Entry 4N4Y (X-ray diffraction, 2.90 A resolution); this record covers chains A and C of the 3 polymer chains in the assembly.

Chain A:
Name: Cytochrome c oxidase subunit 1
Source organism: Thermus thermophilus
Notes: EC 1.9.3.1
UniProtKB: Q5SJ79 (COX1_THET8); residue numbers follow UniProt; this construct covers 2-562
Amino-acid sequence (568 residues; row label = number of the first residue in the row; numbers below 1 keep their minus sign (Met-5 is residue -5)):
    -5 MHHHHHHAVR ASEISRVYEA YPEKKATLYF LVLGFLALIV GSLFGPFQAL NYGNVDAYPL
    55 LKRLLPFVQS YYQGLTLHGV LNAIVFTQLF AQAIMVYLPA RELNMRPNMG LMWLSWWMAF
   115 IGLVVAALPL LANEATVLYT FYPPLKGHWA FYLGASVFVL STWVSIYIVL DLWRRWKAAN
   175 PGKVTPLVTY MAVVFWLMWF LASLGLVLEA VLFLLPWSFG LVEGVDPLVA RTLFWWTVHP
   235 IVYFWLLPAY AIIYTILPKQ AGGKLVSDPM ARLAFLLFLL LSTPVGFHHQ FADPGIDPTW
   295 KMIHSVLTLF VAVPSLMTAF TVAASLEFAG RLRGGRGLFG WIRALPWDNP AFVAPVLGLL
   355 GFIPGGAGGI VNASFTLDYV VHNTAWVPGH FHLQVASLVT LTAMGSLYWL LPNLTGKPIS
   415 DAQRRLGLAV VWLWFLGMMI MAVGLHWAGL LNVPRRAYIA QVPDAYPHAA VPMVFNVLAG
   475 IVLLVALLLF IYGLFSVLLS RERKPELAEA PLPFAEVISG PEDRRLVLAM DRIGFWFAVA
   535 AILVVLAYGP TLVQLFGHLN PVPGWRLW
Unresolved in the structure: -5 to 8, 513-515
Construct notes: expression tag (-5 to 1); engineered mutation Val232 (Gly in Q5SJ79)
Metal / ion sites: heme Fe: His72, His386; Cu ion: His233, His282, His283 (together with hydrogen peroxide); heme-as Fe: His384 (together with hydrogen peroxide)
Residues lining bound ligands:
  - heme-as (HAS): Tyr133, Trp229, His233, Val236, Tyr237, Trp239, Leu240, Tyr244, His282, His283, Thr302, Val305, Ala306, Ser309, Leu310, Thr312, Ala313, Val316, Ala317, Leu320, Trp335, Ile336, Trp341, Val350, Leu353, Leu354, Phe356, Ile357, Gly360, Gly363, Ile364, Asn366, Ala367, Asp372, His376, Asn377, Val381, His384, Phe385, Gln388, Val389, Val393, Arg449, Arg450
  - heme (HEM): Leu32, Ser36, Gly39, Pro40, Gln42, Ala43, Tyr46, Tyr65, Leu69, His72, Gly73, Asn76, Ala77, Phe80, Thr81, Leu132, Tyr133, Pro382, Phe385, His386, Val389, Ala390, Thr394, Trp428, Met432, Met435, Arg449, Arg450, Ala451, Leu477, Leu481
  - hydrogen peroxide (PEO): Val232, His233, Val236, His282, His283, His384
Swiss-Prot annotation at these positions:
  - binding site (Fe(II)-heme a): His72, His386
  - binding site (Cu cation): His233, Tyr237, His282, His283
  - binding site (heme a3): His384
  - cross-link: His233 to Tyr237 (1'-histidyl-3'-tyrosine (His-Tyr))

Chain C:
Name: Cytochrome c oxidase polypeptide 2A
Source organism: Thermus thermophilus
Notes: EC 1.9.3.1
UniProtKB: P82543 (COXA_THET8); residue numbers follow UniProt; this construct covers 1-34
Amino-acid sequence (34 residues; numbered 1 to 34; the number before each row is that of its first residue):
     1 MEEKPKGALA VILVLTLTIL VFWLGVYAVF FARG
Unresolved in the structure: 1-3
Swiss-Prot annotation at these positions:
  - modified residue: Met1 (N-formylmethionine)

Chain A / chain C interface:
Pairs across the interface (37; chain A residue first):
  Ala313(A) with Leu15(C), hydrophobic
  Phe314(A) with Leu9(C), hydrophobic; Ile12(C), hydrophobic
  Ala318(A) with Ala8(C)
  Glu321(A) with Pro5(C); Lys6(C), hydrogen bond (side chain-backbone); Gly7(C), hydrogen bond (side chain-backbone); Ala8(C), hydrogen bond (side chain-backbone)
  Arg325(A) with Lys6(C)
  Gly331(A) with Lys6(C)
  Leu332(A) with Lys6(C)
  Trp335(A) with Gly7(C)
  Ile357(A) with Leu15(C), hydrophobic; Thr18(C)
  Pro358(A) with Thr18(C); Phe22(C)
  Ala361(A) with Thr18(C); Ile19(C), hydrophobic; Phe22(C)
  Gly362(A) with Phe22(C)
  Ile364(A) with Trp23(C)
  Val365(A) with Phe22(C); Trp23(C); Val26(C), hydrophobic
  Ser368(A) with Trp23(C), hydrogen bond
  Thr370(A) with Phe30(C)
  Leu371(A) with Trp23(C); Tyr27(C), hydrophobic
  Val374(A) with Val26(C), hydrophobic; Val29(C), hydrophobic; Phe30(C), hydrophobic; Arg33(C), hydrogen bond (backbone-side chain)
  Trp380(A) with Phe22(C), hydrophobic; Val26(C), hydrophobic
  His440(A) with Phe22(C)
  Leu444(A) with Arg33(C), hydrogen bond (backbone-side chain)
  Asn446(A) with Arg33(C)
Interface residues without a listed pair, chain A (24 interface residues in all): Leu310, Ala317
Interface residues without a listed pair, chain C (19 interface residues in all): Ala10, Val11, Val14

Summary:
Chain A and chain C form an interface of 24 and 19 residues respectively; the contacts include 6 hydrogen
bonds. Polar pairs include Glu321(A)-Lys6(C), Glu321(A)-Gly7(C) and Glu321(A)-Ala8(C). Bound to chain A: heme,
heme-as and hydrogen peroxide.
Chain A is Cytochrome c oxidase subunit 1 and chain C is Cytochrome c oxidase polypeptide 2A, both from
Thermus thermophilus; the structure, Structure of Recombinant Cytochrome ba3 Oxidase mutant G232V from Thermus
thermophilus, was determined by X-ray diffraction.
